Entry 7XNO (electron microscopy, 2.54 A resolution); this record covers chains A and Z of the 12 polymer chains in the assembly.

[Chain A]
Protein: Bacteriocin sakacin-A
From: Latilactobacillus sakei L45
UniProtKB: P0A310 (SAKA_LATSK); residues 1-41 here correspond to UniProt positions 19-59 (UniProt number = residue number + 18)
Amino-acid sequence (41 residues; numbered 1 to 41; the number before each row is that of its first residue):
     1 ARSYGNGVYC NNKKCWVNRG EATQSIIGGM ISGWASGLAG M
Cystine bridges: Cys10-Cys15

[Chain Z]
Protein: Mannose permease IID component
From: Latilactobacillus sakei L45
UniProtKB: A0A094XZA1 (A0A094XZA1_LATSK); residues 1-303 here = UniProt positions 1-303
Amino-acid sequence (303 residues; each row starts with the number of its first residue):
     1 MAEQLKLTKK DRISVWLRST FLQGSWNYER MQNGGWAYTL IPALKKLYKT KEDRSAALVR
    61 HMEFFNTHPY VAAPILGVTL ALEEERANGA PIDDVTIQGV KVGMMGPLAG IGDPVFWFTV
   121 KPIIGALAAS LAMSGNILGP IIYFVAWNAI RMAFTWYTQE FGYRAGSKIT EDLSGGILQD
   181 ITKGASILGM FILGSLVNRW VSVKFTPTVS SVKLDKGAFI DWDKLPSGAK GIQSALQQQA
   241 QGLSLTDHKI TTLQDNLDSL IPGLAALGLT LFCMWLLKKK VSPIVIILGL FVVGIVFHLL
   301 HLM
Unresolved in the structure: 1-2
Residues lining bound ligands: alpha-D-mannopyranose (MAN): Gln23, Trp26, Gln32, Asn66, Thr67, His68, Pro69, Ala109, Asp113, Trp117

[Chain A / chain Z interface]
Residue-residue contacts - 30 pairs, chain A then chain Z:
  Val17(A) with Met133(Z), hydrophobic
  Gln24(A) with Trp200(Z)
  Ser25(A) with Trp200(Z)
  Ile26(A) with Ala126(Z), hydrophobic
  Gly28(A) with Trp200(Z)
  Gly29(A) with Trp200(Z)
  Met30(A) with Phe118(Z); Thr119(Z); Ile123(Z), hydrophobic
  Ile31(A) with Ile192(Z), hydrophobic
  Ser32(A) with Leu196(Z)
  Gly33(A) with Pro114(Z); Phe118(Z)
  Trp34(A) with Ile111(Z), hydrophobic; Pro114(Z), hydrophobic; Val115(Z), hydrophobic; Thr119(Z), hydrogen bond
  Ala35(A) with Ala185(Z); Gly189(Z)
  Gly37(A) with Gly110(Z)
  Leu38(A) with Gly110(Z); Ile111(Z), hydrophobic; Thr182(Z); Ala185(Z), hydrophobic
  Ala39(A) with Thr182(Z); Ala185(Z); Ser186(Z)
  Met41(A) with Pro107(Z), hydrophobic; Ile181(Z), hydrophobic; Thr182(Z)
Also at the interface, not in a pair above, chain A (19 interface residues in all): Cys15, Trp16, Arg19
Also at the interface, not in a pair above, chain Z (24 interface residues in all): Gly106, Pro122, Ser130, Leu178, Leu188, Leu193

[Overview]
19 residues of chain A face 24 of chain Z across their interface, with 1 hydrogen bond. The hydrogen-bonded
pair is Trp34(A)-Thr119(Z). Ligands of chain Z: alpha-D-mannopyranose.
Chain A is Bacteriocin sakacin-A and chain Z is Mannose permease IID component, both from Latilactobacillus
sakei L45; the structure, Cryo-EM structure of the bacteriocin-receptor-immunity ternary complex from
Lactobacillus sakei, was determined by electron microscopy together with 7XTG from the same study.
